Entry 9BYZ (electron microscopy, 3.94 A resolution); this record covers chains C and D of the 4 polymer chains in the assembly.

# Chain C (and D)
Name: Ribonucleoside-diphosphate reductase subunit beta
Organism: Bacillus subtilis
Notes: EC 1.17.4.1; chain D of this document is another copy of the same molecule, construct and numbering; everything in this record applies to it too
Reference sequence: P50621 (RIR2_BACSU); residue numbers follow UniProt; this construct covers 1-329
Sequence (350 residues; each row starts with the number of its first residue; numbers below 1 keep their minus sign (Met-20 is residue -20)):
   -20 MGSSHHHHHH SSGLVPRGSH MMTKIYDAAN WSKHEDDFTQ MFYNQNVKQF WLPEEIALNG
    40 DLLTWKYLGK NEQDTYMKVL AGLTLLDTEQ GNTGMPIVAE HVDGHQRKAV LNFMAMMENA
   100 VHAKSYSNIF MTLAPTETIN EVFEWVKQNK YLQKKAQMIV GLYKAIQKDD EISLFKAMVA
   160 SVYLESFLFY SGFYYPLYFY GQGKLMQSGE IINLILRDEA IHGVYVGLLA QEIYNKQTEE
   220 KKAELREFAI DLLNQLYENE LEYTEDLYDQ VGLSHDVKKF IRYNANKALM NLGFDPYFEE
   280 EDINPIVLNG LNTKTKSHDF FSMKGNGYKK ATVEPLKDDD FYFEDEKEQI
Disordered / not traced: -20 to 15, 291-308, 323-329
Sequence notes: initiating methionine (-20); expression tag (-19 to 0)
Metal / ion sites: Mn2+ site 1: Asp66, Glu97, His101, Glu198; Mn2+ site 2: Glu97, Glu164, Glu198, His201
Swiss-Prot annotation at these positions:
  - active site: Tyr105
  - binding site (Fe cation): Asp66, Glu97, His101, Glu164, Glu198, His201

# Interface between chain C and chain D
Residue-residue contacts (35; chain C residue first):
  Tyr22(C) with Ala99(D), hydrogen bond (side chain-backbone)
  Phe29(C) with Phe29(D), hydrophobic
  Leu31(C) with Tyr22(D)
  Thr67(C) with His84(D)
  Gly70(C) with Asn91(D), hydrogen bond (backbone-side chain)
  Asn71(C) with His84(D), hydrogen bond; Lys87(D)
  His84(C) with Thr67(D); Asn71(D), hydrogen bond
  Lys87(C) with Asn71(D)
  Ala88(C) with Asn98(D)
  Asn91(C) with Ala94(D); Asn98(D), hydrogen bond
  Phe92(C) with Met95(D), hydrophobic
  Ala94(C) with Asn91(D), hydrogen bond (backbone-side chain)
  Met95(C) with Asn91(D); Phe92(D), hydrophobic; Met95(D), hydrophobic
  Asn98(C) with Lys87(D); Ala88(D); Asn91(D), hydrogen bond
  Ala99(C) with Tyr22(D), hydrogen bond (backbone-side chain); Ala88(D)
  Lys103(C) with Tyr22(D)
  Lys309(C) with Tyr179(D), hydrogen bond; Met185(D)
  Thr311(C) with Gly39(D)
  Val312(C) with Gly39(D); Leu42(D); Gly182(D)
  Glu313(C) with Leu42(D)
  Pro314(C) with Leu42(D); Thr43(D); Tyr46(D), hydrophobic
  Lys316(C) with Tyr46(D)
Other interface residues (no listed pair), chain C (24 interface residues in all): Val26, Pro75
Other interface residues (no listed pair), chain D (23 interface residues in all): Val26, Leu31, Lys103

# Summary
24 residues of chain C face 23 of chain D across their interface, with 9 hydrogen bonds. Polar pairs include
Tyr22(C)-Ala99(D), Gly70(C)-Asn91(D) and Asn71(C)-His84(D). Curated annotation (UniProt) lists active-site
residue Tyr105(C) and 6 Fe cation-binding residues on chain C.
Both chains are Ribonucleoside-diphosphate reductase subunit beta (Bacillus subtilis). Entry 9BYZ (Class 12
model for turnover condition of Bacillus subtilis ribonucleotide reductase complex) was determined by electron
microscopy, deposited together with 9BW3, 9BWX, 9BX2, 9BX3, 9BX6, 9BX8 and 39 further entries.
